PDB entry 8EKD | electron microscopy, 3.60 A resolution | chains E and F of the 3 polymer chains in the assembly

== Chain E ==
Molecule: Fab LLNL-199 HC
Source organism: Homo sapiens
Notes: antibody fragment or engineered binder
Sequence (131 residues; row label = number of the first residue in the row):
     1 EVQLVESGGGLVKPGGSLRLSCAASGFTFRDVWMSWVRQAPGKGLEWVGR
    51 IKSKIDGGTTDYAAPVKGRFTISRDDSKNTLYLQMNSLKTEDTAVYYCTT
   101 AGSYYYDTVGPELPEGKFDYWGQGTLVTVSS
Not modelled in the structure: 91-94, 131
Disulfide bonds: Cys22-Cys98

== Chain F ==
Molecule: Fab LLNL-199 LC
Source organism: Homo sapiens
Notes: antibody fragment or engineered binder
Sequence (113 residues; row label = number of the first residue in the row):
     1 DIVMTQSPDSLAVSLGERATINCKSSQSVLYAANNKNYLAWYQQKPGQPP
    51 KLLMYWASERESGVPDRFSGSGSGAEFTLTISSLQAEDVAIYYCQQYYST
   101 LTFGGGTKVEIKR
Not modelled in the structure: 1, 113
Disulfide bonds: Cys23-Cys94

== How chain E and chain F interact ==
Contacting residue pairs - 48 pairs, chain E then chain F:
  Val37(E) with Phe103(F), hydrophobic
  Gln39(E) with Ile91(F); Tyr93(F), hydrogen bond
  Lys43(E) with Tyr93(F)
  Gly44(E) with Tyr93(F)
  Leu45(E) with Tyr93(F), hydrogen bond (backbone-side chain); Phe103(F); Gly104(F)
  Trp47(E) with Thr100(F); Leu101(F)
  Arg50(E) with Thr100(F); Leu101(F)
  Tyr97(E) with Gln44(F), hydrogen bond; Gln48(F); Pro50(F)
  Ala101(E) with Tyr42(F); Leu101(F)
  Gly102(E) with Tyr42(F), hydrogen bond (backbone-side chain); Gln95(F); Leu101(F)
  Tyr105(E) with Ala40(F); Tyr42(F); Leu52(F); Tyr55(F), hydrophobic; Trp56(F), hydrophobic; Tyr97(F), hydrophobic
  Tyr106(E) with Tyr38(F); Tyr97(F), hydrogen bond (side chain-backbone); Tyr98(F)
  Gly116(E) with Glu61(F); Ser62(F), hydrogen bond (backbone-side chain)
  Lys117(E) with Glu61(F); Ser62(F), hydrogen bond (side chain-backbone); Gly63(F); Val64(F)
  Phe118(E) with Leu52(F), hydrophobic; Tyr55(F), hydrophobic; Glu61(F)
  Asp119(E) with Lys51(F), salt bridge; Leu52(F), hydrogen bond (side chain-backbone)
  Trp121(E) with Tyr42(F); Pro49(F); Pro50(F); Lys51(F)
  Gly122(E) with Pro49(F)
  Gln123(E) with Gly47(F); Gln48(F); Pro49(F)
Other interface residues (no listed pair), chain E (22 interface residues in all): Leu4, Asp61, Tyr120
Other interface residues (no listed pair), chain F (26 interface residues in all): Gly105

== Overview ==
22 residues of chain E and 26 residues of chain F are in contact, with 8 hydrogen bonds and 1 salt bridge.
Among the polar pairs are Asp119(E)-Lys51(F), Gln39(E)-Tyr93(F) and Leu45(E)-Tyr93(F).
Chain E is Fab LLNL-199 HC and chain F is Fab LLNL-199 LC, both from Homo sapiens; the structure, Cryo-EM map
of SARS-CoV-2 Omicron BA.2 spike in complex with 2130-1-0114-112, was determined by electron microscopy.
